Entry 1W2B (X-ray diffraction, 3.50 A resolution); this record covers chains 0 and A of the 31 polymer chains in the assembly.

== Chain 0 ==
Molecule: 23S RRNA
Source organism: Haloarcula marismortui
Sequence (2922 nucleotides; numbered 2 to 2923; the number before each row is that of its first residue):
     2 UUGGCUACUA UGCCAGCUGG UGGAUUGCUC GGCUCAGGCG CUGAUGAAGG ACGUGCCAAG
    62 CUGCGAUAAG CCAUGGGGAG CCGCACGGAG GCGAAGAACC AUGGAUUUCC GAAUGAGAAU
   122 CUCUCUAACA AUUGCUUCGC GCAAUGAGGA ACCCCGAGAA CUGAAACAUC UCAGUAUCGG
   182 GAGGAACAGA AAACGCAAUG UGAUGUCGUU AGUAACCGCG AGUGAACGCG AUACAGCCCA
   242 AACCGAAGCC CUCACGGGCA AUGUGGUGUC AGGGCUACCU CUCAUCAGCC GACCGUCUCG
   302 ACGAAGUCUC UUGGAACAGA GCGUGAUACA GGGUGACAAC CCCGUACUCG AGACCAGUAC
   362 GACGUGCGGU AGUGCCAGAG UAGCGGGGGU UGGAUAUCCC UCGCGAAUAA CGCAGGCAUC
   422 GACUGCGAAG GCUAAACACA ACCUGAGACC GAUAGUGAAC AAGUAGUGUG AACGAACGCU
   482 GCAAAGUACC CUCAGAAGGG AGGCGAAAUA GAGCAUGAAA UCAGUUGGCG AUCGAGCGAC
   542 AGGGCAUACA AGGUCCCUCG ACGAAUGACC GACGCGCGAG CGUCCAGUAA GACUCACGGG
   602 AAGCCGAUGU UCUGUCGUAC GUUUUGAAAA ACGAGCCAGG GAGUGUGUCU GCAUGGCAAG
   662 UCUAACCGGA GUAUCCGGGG AGGCACAGGG AAACCGACAU GGCCGCAGGG CUUUGCCCGA
   722 GGGCCGCCGU CUUCAAGGGC GGGGAGCCAU GUGGACACGA CCCGAAUCCG GACGAUCUAC
   782 GCAUGGACAA GAUGAAGCGU GCCGAAAGGC ACGUGGAAGU CUGUUAGAGU UGGUGUCCUA
   842 CAAUACCCUC UCGUGAUCUA UGUGUAGGGG UGAAAGGCCC AUCGAGUCCG GCAACAGCUG
   902 GUUCCAAUCG AAACAUGUCG AAGCAUGACC UCCGCCGAGG UAGUCUGUGA GGUAGAGCGA
   962 CCGAUUGGUG UGUCCGCCUC CGAGAGGAGU CGGCACACCU GUCAAACUCC AAACUUACAG
  1022 ACGCCGUUUG ACGCGGGGAU UCCGGUGCGC GGGGUAAGCC UGUGUACCAG GAGGGGAACA
  1082 ACCCAGAGAU AGGUUAAGGU CCCCAAGUGU GGAUUAAGUG UAAUCCUCUG AAGGUGGUCU
  1142 CGAGCCCUAG ACAGCCGGGA GGUGAGCUUA GAAGCAGCUA CCCUCUAAGA AAAGCGUAAC
  1202 AGCUUACCGG CCGAGGUUUG AGGCGCCCAA AAUGAUCGGG ACUCAAAUCC ACCACCGAGA
  1262 CCUGUCCGUA CCACUCAUAC UGGUAAUCGA GUAGAUUGGC GCUCUAAUUG GAUGGAAGUA
  1322 GGGGUGAAAA CUCCUAUGGA CCGAUUAGUG ACGAAAAUCC UGGCCAUAGU AGCAGCGAUA
  1382 GUCGGGUGAG AACCCCGACG GCCUAAUGGA UAAGGGUUCC UCAGCACUGC UGAUCAGCUG
  1442 AGGGUUAGCC GGUCCUAAGU CAUACCGCAA CUCGACUAUG ACGAAAUGGG AAACGGGUUA
  1502 AUAUUCCCGU GCCACUAUGC AGUGAAAGUU GACGCCCUGG GGUCGAUCAC GCUGGGCAUU
  1562 CGCCCAGUCG AACCGUCCAA CUCCGUGGAA GCCGUAAUGG CAGGAAGCGG ACGAACGGCG
  1622 GCAUAGGGAA ACGUGAUUCA ACCUGGGGCC CAUGAAAAGA CGAGCAUAGU GUCCGUACCG
  1682 AGAACCGACA CAGGUGUCCA UGGCGGCGAA AGCCAAGGCC UGUCGGGAGC AACCAACGUU
  1742 AGGGAAUUCG GCAAGUUAGU CCCGUACCUU CGGAAGAAGG GAUGCCUGCU CCGGAACGGA
  1802 GCAGGUCGCA GUGACUCGGA AGCUCGGACU GUCUAGUAAC AACAUAGGUG ACCGCAAAUC
  1862 CGCAAGGACU CGUACGGUCA CUGAAUCCUG CCCAGUGCAG GUAUCUGAAC ACCUCGUACA
  1922 AGAGGACGAA GGACCUGUCA ACGGCGGGGG UAACUAUGAC CCUCUUAAGG UAGCGUAGUA
  1982 CCUUGCCGCA UCAGUAGCGG CUUGCAUGAA UGGAUUAACC AGAGCUUCAC UGUCCCAACG
  2042 UUGGGCCCGG UGAACUGUAC AUUCCAGUGC GGAGUCUGGA GACACCCAGG GGGAAGCGAA
  2102 GACCCUAUGG AGCUUUACUG CAGGCUGUCG CUGAGACGUG GUCGCCGAUG UGCAGCAUAG
  2162 GUAGGAGACA CUACACAGGU ACCCGCGCUA GCGGGCCACC GAGUCAACAG UGAAAUACUA
  2222 CCCGUCGGUG ACUGCGACUC UCACUCCGGG AGGAGGACAC CGAUAGCCGG GCAGUUUGAC
  2282 UGGGGCGGUA CGCGCUCGAA AAGAUAUCGA GCGCGCCCUA UGGCUAUCUC AGCCGGGACA
  2342 GAGACCCGGC GAAGAGUGCA AGAGCAAAAG AUAGCUUGAC AGUGUUCUUC CCAACGAGGA
  2402 ACGCUGACGC GAAAGCGUGG UCUAGCGAAC CAAUUAGCCU GCUUGAUGCG GGCAAUUGAU
  2462 GACAGAAAAG CUACCCUAGG GAUAACAGAG UCGUCACUCG CAAGAGCACA UAUCGACCGA
  2522 GUGGCUUGCU ACCUCGAUGU CGGUUCCCUC CAUCCUGCCC GUGCAGAAGC GGGCAAGGGU
  2582 GAGGUUGUUC GCCUAUUAAA GGAGGUCGUG AGCUGGGUUU AGACCGUCGU GAGACAGGUC
  2642 GGCUGCUAUC UACUGGGUGU GUAAUGGUGU CUGACAAGAA CGACCGUAUA GUACGAGAGG
  2702 AACUACGGUU GGUGGCCACU GGUGUACCGG UUGUUCGAGA GAGCACGUGC CGGGUAGCCA
  2762 CGCCACACGG GGUAAGAGCU GAACGCAUCU AAGCUCGAAA CCCACUUGGA AAAGAGACAC
  2822 CGCCGAGGUC CCGCGUACAA GACGCGGUCG AUAGACUCGG GGUGUGCGCG UCGAGGUAAC
  2882 GAGACGUUAA GCCCACGAGC ACUAACAGAC CAAAGCCAUC AU
Disordered / not traced: 2-9, 126-127, 715, 971-998, 1560, 1952-1963, 2137-2236, 2339-2343, 2665-2666, 2915-2923
Metal / ion sites: Mg2+ site 1 near G28 (its only coordinating residue here); Na+ site 1: C40, G41, C443; Na+ site 2: G56, A59, G61; Mg2+ site 2 near U115 (its only coordinating residue here); Na+ site 3 near C141 (its only coordinating residue here); Na+ site 4: U146, G147; Mg2+ site 3: C162, U2276; K+ site 1: C162, U163, U172; Mg2+ site 4: A166, G219; Na+ site 5 near A166 (its only coordinating residue here); Mg2+ site 5: A167, C168; Na+ site 6: C168, G2111; 54 more Na+ sites not listed; 84 more Mg2+ sites not listed; 1 more K+ sites not listed

== Chain A ==
Name: 50S ribosomal protein L2P
Source organism: Haloarcula marismortui
UniProtKB: P20276 (RL2_HALMA); residue numbers follow UniProt; this construct covers 1-239
Sequence (239 residues; row label = number of the first residue in the row):
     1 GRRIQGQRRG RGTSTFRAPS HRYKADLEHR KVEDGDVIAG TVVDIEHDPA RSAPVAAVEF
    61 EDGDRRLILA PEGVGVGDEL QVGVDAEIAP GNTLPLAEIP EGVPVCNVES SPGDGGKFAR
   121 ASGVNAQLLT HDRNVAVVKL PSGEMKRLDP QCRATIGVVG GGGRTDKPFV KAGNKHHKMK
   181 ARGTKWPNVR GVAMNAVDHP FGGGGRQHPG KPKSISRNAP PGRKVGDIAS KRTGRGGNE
Disordered / not traced: 239
Metal / ion sites: Mg2+ site 1: Asp-26 (shared with C1872(0), G1873(0) of chain 0); Mg2+ site 2: Asn-188 (shared with A1845(0), U1846(0), G1884(0) of chain 0); Na+: Phe-201, Gly-202, Gly-203, His-208 (shared with A2633(0) of chain 0)

== Interface between chain 0 and chain A ==
Residue-residue contacts (249):
  C781(0) / Thr-15(A)  hydrogen bond to the sugar
  G782(0) / Ser-14(A)  hydrogen bond to the sugar
  G782(0) / Thr-15(A)  hydrogen bond to the sugar
  C783(0) / Ser-14(A)  sugar contact
  C783(0) / His-21(A)  hydrogen bond to the phosphate
  C783(0) / Arg-22(A)  phosphate contact
  C783(0) / Lys-180(A)  phosphate contact
  A784(0) / His-21(A)  salt bridge to the phosphate
  A784(0) / Arg-22(A)  salt bridge to the phosphate
  G820(0) / Lys-171(A)  salt bridge to the phosphate
  G820(0) / Ala-172(A)  hydrogen bond to the base
  G820(0) / Gly-173(A)  hydrogen bond to the base
  A857(0) / Ala-172(A)  base contact
  A857(0) / Gly-173(A)  phosphate contact
  A857(0) / His-176(A)  sugar contact
  A857(0) / His-177(A)  salt bridge to the phosphate
  A857(0) / Trp-186(A)  base contact
  G865(0) / Ser-14(A)  base contact
  U866(0) / Arg-11(A)  hydrogen bond to the sugar
  U866(0) / Thr-13(A)  sugar contact
  A867(0) / Arg-11(A)  salt bridge to the phosphate
  G869(0) / Gly-1(A)  sugar contact
  G870(0) / Arg-3(A)  salt bridge to the phosphate
  G871(0) / Arg-2(A)  hydrogen bond to the base
  G871(0) / Arg-3(A)  salt bridge to the phosphate
  G871(0) / Arg-8(A)  salt bridge to the phosphate
  G871(0) / Arg-11(A)  hydrogen bond to the phosphate
  U872(0) / Arg-2(A)  hydrogen bond to the base
  U872(0) / Arg-8(A)  hydrogen bond to the base
  U872(0) / Thr-13(A)  hydrogen bond to the phosphate
  U872(0) / Phe-16(A)  phosphate contact
  G873(0) / Arg-2(A)  base contact
  G873(0) / Arg-8(A)  hydrogen bond to the base
  G873(0) / Lys-185(A)  salt bridge to the phosphate
  G873(0) / Asp-198(A)  hydrogen bond to the base
  A874(0) / Lys-185(A)  salt bridge to the phosphate
  A874(0) / Pro-187(A)  sugar contact
  A874(0) / Val-189(A)  sugar contact
  A875(0) / Gln-5(A)  base contact
  A875(0) / Val-189(A)  base contact
  A875(0) / Ala-193(A)  hydrogen bond to the sugar
  A875(0) / Met-194(A)  base contact
  A875(0) / Asp-198(A)  base contact
  G877(0) / Asn-195(A)  hydrogen bond to the sugar
  G877(0) / Val-197(A)  base contact
  G878(0) / Arg-2(A)  hydrogen bond to the base
  A886(0) / Gly-1(A)  hydrogen bond to the base
  A886(0) / Arg-2(A)  base contact
  G1460(0) / Arg-17(A)  salt bridge to the phosphate
  C1652(0) / Ser-52(A)  hydrogen bond to the sugar
  C1652(0) / Arg-164(A)  hydrogen bond to the base
  C1652(0) / Thr-165(A)  base contact
  C1652(0) / Lys-167(A)  hydrogen bond to the base
  C1652(0) / Phe-169(A)  stacking on the base
  C1652(0) / Lys-178(A)  hydrogen bond to the base
  A1653(0) / His-47(A)  salt bridge to the phosphate
  A1653(0) / Ser-52(A)  hydrogen bond to the phosphate
  A1653(0) / His-177(A)  stacking on the base
  U1654(0) / His-47(A)  stacking on the base
  U1654(0) / Pro-49(A)  phosphate contact
  U1654(0) / Ala-181(A)  phosphate contact
  G1655(0) / Lys-24(A)  salt bridge to the phosphate
  G1655(0) / Pro-49(A)  phosphate contact
  C1844(0) / Val-189(A)  phosphate contact
  C1844(0) / Arg-190(A)  salt bridge to the phosphate
  C1844(0) / Gln-207(A)  hydrogen bond to the phosphate
  A1845(0) / Pro-187(A)  phosphate contact
  A1845(0) / Asn-188(A)  phosphate contact
  A1845(0) / Val-189(A)  phosphate contact
  A1845(0) / Arg-190(A)  salt bridge to the phosphate
  U1846(0) / Ala-172(A)  hydrogen bond to the sugar
  U1846(0) / Trp-186(A)  sugar contact
  U1846(0) / Pro-187(A)  phosphate contact
  U1846(0) / Asn-188(A)  phosphate contact
  A1847(0) / Phe-169(A)  hydrogen bond to the phosphate
  A1847(0) / Val-170(A)  hydrogen bond to the sugar
  A1847(0) / Ala-172(A)  sugar contact
  A1847(0) / Lys-175(A)  salt bridge to the phosphate
  A1847(0) / Trp-186(A)  phosphate contact
  G1848(0) / Pro-168(A)  phosphate contact
  G1848(0) / Phe-169(A)  hydrogen bond to the phosphate
  U1850(0) / Arg-235(A)  salt bridge to the phosphate
  G1851(0) / Gly-226(A)  base contact
  G1851(0) / Asp-227(A)  hydrogen bond to the base
  G1851(0) / Thr-233(A)  sugar contact
  G1851(0) / Gly-234(A)  sugar contact
  G1851(0) / Arg-235(A)  salt bridge to the phosphate
  A1852(0) / Asp-227(A)  sugar contact
  A1852(0) / Ile-228(A)  hydrogen bond to the sugar
  A1852(0) / Ser-230(A)  hydrogen bond to the sugar
  A1852(0) / Lys-231(A)  phosphate contact
  A1852(0) / Arg-232(A)  sugar contact
  C1853(0) / Arg-217(A)  hydrogen bond to the sugar
  C1853(0) / Ile-228(A)  sugar contact
  C1853(0) / Ala-229(A)  sugar contact
  C1853(0) / Lys-231(A)  salt bridge to the phosphate
  C1854(0) / Lys-231(A)  salt bridge to the phosphate
  G1855(0) / Lys-117(A)  base contact
  G1855(0) / Phe-118(A)  base contact
  G1855(0) / Leu-140(A)  base contact
  G1855(0) / Pro-141(A)  base contact
  G1855(0) / Ser-142(A)  hydrogen bond to the base
  G1855(0) / Glu-144(A)  base contact
  G1855(0) / Lys-146(A)  hydrogen bond to the phosphate
  C1856(0) / Lys-146(A)  salt bridge to the phosphate
  A1857(0) / Ser-110(A)  hydrogen bond to the phosphate
  U1860(0) / Arg-9(A)  hydrogen bond to the base
  U1860(0) / Arg-217(A)  salt bridge to the phosphate
  U1860(0) / Lys-224(A)  salt bridge to the phosphate
  U1860(0) / Ile-228(A)  sugar contact
  C1861(0) / Gly-6(A)  hydrogen bond to the sugar
  C1861(0) / Gln-7(A)  hydrogen bond to the sugar
  C1861(0) / Gly-10(A)  hydrogen bond to the sugar
  C1861(0) / Pro-221(A)  phosphate contact
  C1861(0) / Lys-224(A)  salt bridge to the phosphate
  C1862(0) / Arg-3(A)  hydrogen bond to the phosphate
  C1862(0) / Gln-7(A)  hydrogen bond to the phosphate
  C1862(0) / Gly-10(A)  sugar contact
  C1862(0) / Arg-11(A)  hydrogen bond to the sugar
  C1862(0) / Pro-221(A)  phosphate contact
  G1863(0) / Arg-3(A)  salt bridge to the phosphate
  G1868(0) / Gly-10(A)  hydrogen bond to the base
  A1869(0) / Arg-9(A)  base contact
  A1869(0) / Gly-10(A)  sugar contact
  A1869(0) / Gly-12(A)  sugar contact
  A1869(0) / Arg-17(A)  phosphate contact
  C1870(0) / Arg-9(A)  sugar contact
  C1870(0) / Phe-16(A)  sugar contact
  C1870(0) / Arg-17(A)  phosphate contact
  C1870(0) / Ala-18(A)  hydrogen bond to the phosphate
  C1870(0) / Gly-183(A)  sugar contact
  U1871(0) / Ala-18(A)  phosphate contact
  U1871(0) / Gly-183(A)  hydrogen bond to the phosphate
  C1872(0) / Ser-20(A)  hydrogen bond to the phosphate
  C1872(0) / His-21(A)  base contact
  C1872(0) / Tyr-23(A)  base contact
  C1872(0) / Lys-24(A)  base contact
  C1872(0) / Ala-25(A)  hydrogen bond to the sugar
  C1872(0) / Asp-26(A)  hydrogen bond to the sugar
  G1873(0) / Ala-50(A)  sugar contact
  G1873(0) / Arg-51(A)  phosphate contact
  G1873(0) / Arg-120(A)  salt bridge to the phosphate
  U1874(0) / Arg-51(A)  salt bridge to the phosphate
  U1874(0) / Lys-117(A)  hydrogen bond to the base
  U1874(0) / Arg-120(A)  salt bridge to the phosphate
  U1874(0) / Ala-121(A)  phosphate contact
  A1875(0) / Ala-119(A)  hydrogen bond to the phosphate
  A1875(0) / Arg-120(A)  hydrogen bond to the phosphate
  A1875(0) / Ala-121(A)  hydrogen bond to the phosphate
  A1875(0) / Val-124(A)  phosphate contact
  A1875(0) / Pro-141(A)  phosphate contact
  C1876(0) / Ser-122(A)  base contact
  C1876(0) / Gly-123(A)  hydrogen bond to the base
  C1876(0) / Val-124(A)  base contact
  C1876(0) / Pro-141(A)  phosphate contact
  C1876(0) / Gly-161(A)  base contact
  C1876(0) / Gly-162(A)  base contact
  C1876(0) / Gly-163(A)  hydrogen bond to the base
  C1876(0) / Arg-164(A)  hydrogen bond to the sugar
  C1876(0) / Thr-165(A)  hydrogen bond to the sugar
  G1877(0) / Arg-164(A)  salt bridge to the phosphate
  G1878(0) / Arg-182(A)  salt bridge to the phosphate
  G1878(0) / Thr-184(A)  phosphate contact
  U1879(0) / Arg-9(A)  hydrogen bond to the phosphate
  U1879(0) / Thr-184(A)  hydrogen bond to the phosphate
  C1880(0) / Gly-6(A)  phosphate contact
  C1880(0) / Arg-9(A)  salt bridge to the phosphate
  C1880(0) / Val-225(A)  sugar contact
  C1880(0) / Gly-226(A)  hydrogen bond to the sugar
  A1881(0) / His-199(A)  salt bridge to the phosphate
  A1881(0) / Phe-201(A)  phosphate contact
  A1881(0) / Lys-213(A)  sugar contact
  A1881(0) / Val-225(A)  phosphate contact
  A1881(0) / Gly-226(A)  hydrogen bond to the sugar
  C1882(0) / Arg-190(A)  phosphate contact
  C1882(0) / Gly-191(A)  hydrogen bond to the phosphate
  C1882(0) / Val-192(A)  hydrogen bond to the phosphate
  C1882(0) / Lys-213(A)  sugar contact
  U1883(0) / Arg-190(A)  salt bridge to the phosphate
  G1884(0) / Arg-190(A)  base contact
  G1898(0) / Pro-212(A)  sugar contact
  G1898(0) / Ser-214(A)  hydrogen bond to the sugar
  C1899(0) / Ser-214(A)  sugar contact
  C1899(0) / Ile-215(A)  sugar contact
  C1899(0) / Ser-216(A)  sugar contact
  C1899(0) / Ala-229(A)  sugar contact
  C1899(0) / Ser-230(A)  hydrogen bond to the sugar
  A1900(0) / Ser-216(A)  phosphate contact
  A1900(0) / Arg-217(A)  hydrogen bond to the phosphate
  A1900(0) / Ala-229(A)  sugar contact
  A1900(0) / Ser-230(A)  sugar contact
  A1900(0) / Lys-231(A)  sugar contact
  G1938(0) / Lys-231(A)  hydrogen bond to the base
  U1939(0) / Arg-232(A)  hydrogen bond to the phosphate
  U1939(0) / Thr-233(A)  hydrogen bond to the sugar
  U1939(0) / Gly-236(A)  phosphate contact
  C1940(0) / Thr-233(A)  sugar contact
  C1940(0) / Gly-236(A)  phosphate contact
  A1941(0) / Arg-235(A)  base contact
  A1942(0) / Pro-212(A)  sugar contact
  A1942(0) / Lys-213(A)  salt bridge to the phosphate
  A1942(0) / Asp-227(A)  sugar contact
  A1942(0) / Thr-233(A)  hydrogen bond to the sugar
  A1942(0) / Gly-234(A)  hydrogen bond to the phosphate
  C1943(0) / Pro-209(A)  phosphate contact
  C1943(0) / Gly-210(A)  sugar contact
  C1943(0) / Lys-211(A)  sugar contact
  C1943(0) / Pro-212(A)  sugar contact
  G1944(0) / His-208(A)  salt bridge to the phosphate
  G1944(0) / Pro-209(A)  phosphate contact
  U2012(0) / Gln-207(A)  hydrogen bond to the sugar
  C2114(0) / Gly-1(A)  hydrogen bond to the phosphate
  C2114(0) / Ala-196(A)  sugar contact
  C2114(0) / Val-197(A)  phosphate contact
  U2115(0) / Ala-196(A)  phosphate contact
  U2116(0) / Lys-211(A)  phosphate contact
  U2117(0) / Lys-211(A)  salt bridge to the phosphate
  A2123(0) / Pro-220(A)  base contact
  G2124(0) / Asn-218(A)  base contact
  G2125(0) / Arg-217(A)  sugar contact
  G2125(0) / Asn-218(A)  hydrogen bond to the sugar
  C2126(0) / Asn-218(A)  sugar contact
  C2248(0) / Ser-111(A)  hydrogen bond to the sugar
  C2248(0) / Pro-112(A)  hydrogen bond to the sugar
  G2249(0) / Gly-113(A)  sugar contact
  G2250(0) / Lys-31(A)  salt bridge to the phosphate
  G2250(0) / Glu-33(A)  base contact
  G2254(0) / Asp-149(A)  sugar contact
  A2255(0) / Asp-149(A)  sugar contact
  G2270(0) / Arg-223(A)  hydrogen bond to the sugar
  G2271(0) / Arg-223(A)  salt bridge to the phosphate
  G2272(0) / Pro-220(A)  base contact
  G2272(0) / Gly-222(A)  sugar contact
  G2272(0) / Arg-223(A)  salt bridge to the phosphate
  C2273(0) / Gly-1(A)  hydrogen bond to the phosphate
  C2273(0) / Arg-2(A)  phosphate contact
  C2625(0) / Gly-205(A)  phosphate contact
  C2625(0) / Gln-207(A)  phosphate contact
  C2629(0) / Arg-206(A)  base contact
  G2630(0) / Arg-206(A)  hydrogen bond to the base
  G2630(0) / His-208(A)  hydrogen bond to the base
  U2631(0) / Gly-210(A)  sugar contact
  G2632(0) / His-208(A)  phosphate contact
  G2632(0) / Gly-210(A)  sugar contact
  A2633(0) / Gly-203(A)  phosphate contact
  A2633(0) / Gly-204(A)  hydrogen bond to the phosphate
  G2634(0) / Gly-203(A)  phosphate contact
  G2634(0) / Gly-204(A)  hydrogen bond to the phosphate
  G2634(0) / Gly-205(A)  hydrogen bond to the base
Interface residues without a listed pair, chain 0 (100 interface residues in all): U858, A876, C879, A1459, A1859, A2274, C2626
Interface residues without a listed pair, chain A (126 interface residues in all): Ile-4, Leu-27, Asp-114, Gly-116, Pro-200, Gly-202, Gly-237

== Summary ==
The interface between chain 0 and chain A involves 100 residues on one side and 126 on the other, with 82
hydrogen bonds, 39 salt bridges and 3 aromatic stacking contacts. Among the polar pairs are
G820(0)/Ala-172(A), G820(0)/Gly-173(A) and G871(0)/Arg-2(A).
Here chain 0 is 23S RRNA and chain A is 50S ribosomal protein L2P, both from Haloarcula marismortui. Entry
1W2B (Trigger Factor ribosome binding domain in complex with 50S) was determined by X-ray diffraction together
with 1W26 from the same study.
